PDB entry 5IPN | X-ray diffraction, 4.61 A resolution (low resolution: residue-level contacts below are approximate; hydrogen-bond / salt-bridge calls are withheld) | chains C and 2 of the 9 polymer chains in the assembly

# Chain C
Molecule: DNA-directed RNA polymerase subunit beta
From: Escherichia coli
Notes: EC 2.7.7.6
Reference sequence: P0A8V2 (RPOB_ECOLI); residues 1-1342 here = UniProt positions 1-1342
Chain sequence (1342 residues; each row starts with the number of its first residue):
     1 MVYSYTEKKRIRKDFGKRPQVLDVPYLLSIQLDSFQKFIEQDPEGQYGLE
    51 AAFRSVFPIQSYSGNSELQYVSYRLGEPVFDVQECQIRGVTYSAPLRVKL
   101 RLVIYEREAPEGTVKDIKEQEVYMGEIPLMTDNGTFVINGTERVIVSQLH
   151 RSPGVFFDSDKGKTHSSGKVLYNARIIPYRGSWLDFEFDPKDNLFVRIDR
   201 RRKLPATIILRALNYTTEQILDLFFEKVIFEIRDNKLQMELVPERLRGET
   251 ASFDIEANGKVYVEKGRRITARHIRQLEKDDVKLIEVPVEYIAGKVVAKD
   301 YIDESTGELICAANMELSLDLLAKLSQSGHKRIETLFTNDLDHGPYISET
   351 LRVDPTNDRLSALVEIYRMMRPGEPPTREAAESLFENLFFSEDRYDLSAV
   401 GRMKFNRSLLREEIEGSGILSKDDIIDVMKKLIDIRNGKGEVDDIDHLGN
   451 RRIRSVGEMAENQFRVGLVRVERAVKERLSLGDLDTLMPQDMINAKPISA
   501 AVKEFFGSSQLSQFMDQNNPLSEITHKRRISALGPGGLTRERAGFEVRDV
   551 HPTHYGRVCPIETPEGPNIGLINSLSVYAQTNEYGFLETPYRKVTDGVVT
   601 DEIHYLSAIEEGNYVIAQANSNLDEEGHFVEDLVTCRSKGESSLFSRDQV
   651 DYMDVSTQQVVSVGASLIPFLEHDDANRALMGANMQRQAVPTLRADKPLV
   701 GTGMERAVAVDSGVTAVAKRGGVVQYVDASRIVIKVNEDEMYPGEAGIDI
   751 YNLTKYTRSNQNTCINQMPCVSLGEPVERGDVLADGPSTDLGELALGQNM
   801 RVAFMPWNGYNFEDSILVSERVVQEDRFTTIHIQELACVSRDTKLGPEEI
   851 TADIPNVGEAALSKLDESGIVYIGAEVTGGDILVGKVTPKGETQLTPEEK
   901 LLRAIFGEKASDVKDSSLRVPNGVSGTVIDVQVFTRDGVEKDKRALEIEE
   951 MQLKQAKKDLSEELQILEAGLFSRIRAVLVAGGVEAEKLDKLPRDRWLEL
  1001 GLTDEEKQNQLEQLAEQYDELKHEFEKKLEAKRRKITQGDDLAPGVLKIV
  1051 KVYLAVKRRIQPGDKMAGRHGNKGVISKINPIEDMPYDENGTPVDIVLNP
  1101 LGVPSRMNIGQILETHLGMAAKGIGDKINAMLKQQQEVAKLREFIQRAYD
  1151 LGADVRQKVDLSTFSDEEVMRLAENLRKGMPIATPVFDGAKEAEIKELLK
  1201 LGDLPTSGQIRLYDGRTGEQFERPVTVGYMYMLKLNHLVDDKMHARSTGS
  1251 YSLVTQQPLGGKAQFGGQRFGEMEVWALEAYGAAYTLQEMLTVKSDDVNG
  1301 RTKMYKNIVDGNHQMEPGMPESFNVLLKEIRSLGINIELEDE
Unresolved in the structure: 1-2
Swiss-Prot annotation at these positions:
  - modified residue (N6-acetyllysine): Lys1022, Lys1200

# Chain 2
Molecule: synthetic template strand DNA
Sequence (50 nucleotides; each row starts with the number of its first residue):
     4 CCGCGTCAGACTCGTAGGATTATAGCATACGTGAGGTGGGATGTCAAGGC
Unresolved in the structure: 37-53

# How chain C and chain 2 interact
Contacting residue pairs (17):
  Arg202(C) - DC7(2)
  Arg478(C) - DT26(2)
  Asn494(C) - DA25(2)
  Lys496(C) - DT24(2)
  Ala500(C) - DT23(2)
  Lys503(C) - DA22(2)
  Lys503(C) - DT23(2)
  Ser508(C) - DG21(2)
  Glu541(C) - DG12(2)
  Gly1261(C) - DG17(2)
  Lys1262(C) - DG17(2)
  Gln1268(C) - DC16(2)
  Arg1269(C) - DT15(2)
  Arg1269(C) - DC16(2)
  Gly1271(C) - DT15(2)
  Glu1272(C) - DC14(2)
  Met1273(C) - DC14(2)
Other interface residues (no listed pair), chain C (21 interface residues in all): Lys163, Gly507, Phe514, Ala1263, Gly1267, Glu1274
Other interface residues (no listed pair), chain 2 (17 interface residues in all): DG6, DG8, DA13, DT18, DA19

# Summary
Chain C and chain 2 form an interface of 21 and 17 residues respectively.
Here chain C is DNA-directed RNA polymerase subunit beta (Escherichia coli) and chain 2 is synthetic template
strand DNA. Entry 5IPN (SigmaS-transcription initiation complex with 4-nt nascent RNA) was determined by X-ray
diffraction (same publication as 5IPL and 5IPM).
